Entry 6V1T (electron microscopy, 3.39 A resolution); this record covers chains w and y of the 60 polymer chains in the assembly.

== Chain w (and y) ==
Molecule: Capsid protein VP1
Organism: Adeno-associated virus
Notes: chain y of this document is another copy of the same molecule, construct and numbering; everything in this record applies to it too
Reference sequence: B4Y886 (B4Y886_9VIRU); residues 218-738 here = UniProt positions 218-738
Chain sequence (521 residues; each row starts with the number of its first residue):
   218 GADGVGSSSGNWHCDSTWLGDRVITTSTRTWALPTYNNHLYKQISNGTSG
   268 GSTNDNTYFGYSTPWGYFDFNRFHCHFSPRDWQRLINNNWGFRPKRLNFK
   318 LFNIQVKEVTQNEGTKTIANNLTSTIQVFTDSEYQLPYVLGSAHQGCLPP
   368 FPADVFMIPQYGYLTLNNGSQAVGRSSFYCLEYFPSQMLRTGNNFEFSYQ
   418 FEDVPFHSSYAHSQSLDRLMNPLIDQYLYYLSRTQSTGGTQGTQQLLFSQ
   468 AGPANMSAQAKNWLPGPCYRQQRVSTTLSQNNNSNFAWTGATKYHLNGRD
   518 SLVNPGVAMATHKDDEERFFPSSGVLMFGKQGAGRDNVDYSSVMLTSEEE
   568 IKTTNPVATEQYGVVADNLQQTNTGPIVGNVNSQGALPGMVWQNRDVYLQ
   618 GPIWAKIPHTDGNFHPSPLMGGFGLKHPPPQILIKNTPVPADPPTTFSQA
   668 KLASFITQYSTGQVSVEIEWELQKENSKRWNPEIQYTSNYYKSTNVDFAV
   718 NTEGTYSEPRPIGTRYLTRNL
Differences from the reference sequence: conflict Asn315 (Ser in B4Y886), Gln417 (Thr in B4Y886)
What the authors report for this chain:
  - specificity-determining residues: Ser269, Asn472 (proposed by the authors, not directly observed)

== Interface between chain w and chain y ==
Residue-residue contacts (215; chain w residue first):
  Ile261(w) with Pro439(y), hydrophobic
  Asp272(w) with Arg435(y), hydrogen bond (backbone-side chain); Ser474(y)
  Asn273(w) with Ala471(y); Asn472(y), hydrogen bond; Met473(y), hydrogen bond (side chain-backbone); Ser474(y), hydrogen bond (side chain-backbone)
  Thr274(w) with Arg435(y), hydrogen bond (backbone-side chain); Met473(y)
  Tyr275(w) with Met473(y), hydrophobic
  Ser279(w) with Leu440(y)
  Tyr284(w) with Asn438(y), hydrogen bond
  Arg289(w) with Tyr444(y)
  Glu350(w) with Asn693(y), hydrogen bond
  Gln352(w) with Asn693(y); Lys695(y); Asn737(y)
  Leu353(w) with Asn737(y)
  Pro354(w) with Gln431(y)
  Val356(w) with Met437(y); Asn438(y)
  Gly358(w) with Asn479(y), hydrogen bond (backbone-side chain)
  Ser359(w) with Leu436(y); Met437(y); Gln443(y), hydrogen bond (backbone-side chain)
  Ala360(w) with Gln443(y); Tyr444(y), hydrogen bond (backbone-backbone)
  His361(w) with Met437(y); Asn438(y), hydrogen bond (side chain-backbone); Ile441(y), hydrogen bond (side chain-backbone); Asp442(y), hydrogen bond (side chain-backbone); Gln443(y); Tyr444(y)
  Gln362(w) with Ile441(y); Asp442(y), hydrogen bond (backbone-backbone); Gln467(y)
  Gln377(w) with Asn438(y); Leu440(y)
  Tyr378(w) with Leu440(y)
  Gly379(w) with Asn438(y); Pro439(y)
  Tyr380(w) with Pro439(y)
  Leu381(w) with Gln431(y), hydrogen bond (backbone-side chain); Arg435(y); Met437(y), hydrophobic; Pro439(y), hydrophobic
  Thr382(w) with Ser430(y)
  Leu383(w) with His429(y); Ser430(y), hydrogen bond (backbone-backbone); Ser432(y)
  Asn385(w) with Asp531(y); Asp532(y)
  Gly391(w) with Arg696(y)
  Arg392(w) with Ala428(y); Glu567(y), salt bridge; Arg696(y); Ile701(y)
  Ser393(w) with Arg696(y), hydrogen bond (backbone-side chain); Asn698(y), hydrogen bond (backbone-side chain)
  Ser394(w) with Ser430(y); Arg696(y), hydrogen bond; Thr735(y)
  Phe395(w) with Arg696(y); Trp697(y), hydrogen bond (backbone-backbone); Asn698(y)
  Tyr396(w) with Arg696(y); Asn737(y), hydrogen bond
  Tyr400(w) with Lys695(y); Trp697(y), hydrophobic
  Phe401(w) with Lys695(y)
  Pro484(w) with Pro605(y)
  Tyr486(w) with Val582(y), hydrophobic; Gln601(y)
  Arg487(w) with Ala583(y), hydrogen bond (side chain-backbone)
  Gln489(w) with Ala583(y); Gln587(y); Pro593(y)
  Arg490(w) with Leu586(y); Gln587(y), hydrogen bond (backbone-side chain)
  Val491(w) with Leu463(y), hydrophobic; Gln587(y)
  Leu495(w) with Gln461(y), hydrogen bond (backbone-side chain); Gln462(y); Leu463(y), hydrophobic
  Ser496(w) with Gln461(y); Thr589(y)
  Gln497(w) with Thr589(y), hydrogen bond (backbone-backbone)
  Asn498(w) with Gln587(y), hydrogen bond; Thr589(y)
  Asn499(w) with Gln461(y); Gln588(y), hydrogen bond (side chain-backbone); Thr589(y); Thr591(y); Gly592(y)
  Asn500(w) with Gly459(y); Thr460(y); Gln461(y)
  Ser501(w) with Thr451(y); Gln452(y)
  Asn502(w) with Arg450(y); Thr451(y), hydrogen bond (side chain-backbone); Gln452(y), hydrogen bond (backbone-side chain)
  Phe503(w) with Thr451(y); Gln587(y); Pro593(y), hydrophobic
  Ala504(w) with Leu448(y); Ser449(y); Arg450(y); Thr451(y)
  Trp505(w) with Ser474(y)
  Gly507(w) with Val595(y)
  Thr509(w) with Val581(y); Val582(y)
  Lys510(w) with Gly580(y); Val581(y), hydrogen bond (backbone-backbone)
  Tyr511(w) with Asp434(y); Lys478(y); Pro482(y), hydrophobic; Tyr579(y); Gly580(y)
  His512(w) with Glu577(y), salt bridge; Gln578(y); Tyr579(y), hydrogen bond (backbone-backbone); Gly580(y)
  Leu513(w) with Lys569(y); Thr570(y); Asn572(y); Pro573(y), hydrophobic
  Asn514(w) with Asp531(y); Lys569(y)
  Arg516(w) with Ser432(y), hydrogen bond; Asp434(y), salt bridge; Arg435(y)
  Asp517(w) with Ser474(y)
  Ser518(w) with Ser474(y); Lys478(y), hydrogen bond
  Leu519(w) with Ser474(y)
  Asn521(w) with Ala475(y); Ala477(y); Lys478(y), hydrogen bond (backbone-backbone)
  Pro522(w) with Lys478(y)
  Val524(w) with Pro605(y)
  Phe537(w) with Leu463(y), hydrophobic
  Leu543(w) with Leu445(y), hydrophobic
  Met544(w) with Leu445(y); Tyr446(y), hydrogen bond (backbone-backbone); Phe465(y), hydrophobic
  Phe545(w) with Tyr444(y), hydrophobic; Leu445(y), hydrophobic; Tyr446(y)
  Gly546(w) with Tyr446(y)
  Ala550(w) with Tyr446(y)
  Gly551(w) with Tyr446(y)
  Arg552(w) with Asp442(y), salt bridge; Ser466(y); Gln467(y), hydrogen bond (backbone-backbone); Gly469(y)
  Asp553(w) with Phe465(y); Ser466(y)
  Asn554(w) with Ser449(y); Leu464(y); Phe465(y), hydrogen bond (backbone-backbone); Ser466(y), hydrogen bond (backbone-side chain)
  Val555(w) with Tyr446(y), hydrophobic; Leu464(y); Phe465(y), hydrogen bond (backbone-backbone)
  Asp556(w) with Gln462(y)
  Tyr557(w) with Leu463(y); Phe465(y), hydrophobic
  Val560(w) with Phe465(y), hydrophobic
  Asn599(w) with Ala583(y), hydrogen bond (side chain-backbone); Asp584(y), hydrogen bond
  Ser600(w) with Gln601(y), hydrogen bond
  Gly602(w) with Gly602(y); Ala603(y); Leu604(y)
  Ala603(w) with Ala603(y), hydrogen bond (backbone-backbone)
  Trp609(w) with Pro605(y), hydrophobic
  Pro619(w) with Tyr444(y)
  Ala622(w) with Asn479(y)
  Lys623(w) with Trp480(y)
  Ile624(w) with Trp480(y), hydrophobic
  Pro625(w) with Trp480(y); Leu738(y)
  His626(w) with Tyr427(y); His429(y); Arg736(y), hydrogen bond; Leu738(y), hydrogen bond (backbone-backbone)
  Thr627(w) with His429(y); Val608(y)
  Asp628(w) with Phe423(y); Ser425(y), hydrogen bond; Trp609(y); Asn611(y); His632(y)
  Gly629(w) with Met607(y); Val608(y); Trp609(y), hydrogen bond (backbone-backbone); His632(y)
  Asn630(w) with Met607(y); Val608(y); Trp609(y)
  Phe631(w) with Leu604(y); Pro605(y); Gly606(y), hydrogen bond (backbone-backbone); Met607(y), hydrogen bond (backbone-backbone); Phe631(y), hydrophobic
  His632(w) with Gly606(y)
  Pro633(w) with Trp480(y), hydrophobic
  Pro635(w) with Asn479(y)
  Leu636(w) with Lys478(y); Asn479(y), hydrogen bond (backbone-backbone); Leu481(y), hydrophobic
  Met637(w) with Ala477(y), hydrophobic; Asn479(y)
Also at the interface, not in a pair above, chain w (112 interface residues in all): Tyr278, Pro376, Asn384, Cys397, Ser492, Ala508, Ser539, Leu562, Gln601, Gln617, Gly618, Ser634
Also at the interface, not in a pair above, chain y (103 interface residues in all): Leu433, Tyr447, Thr454, Pro470, Gln476, Lys530, Thr571, Val574, Asn585, Val598, Gln610

== Overview ==
Chain w and chain y form an interface of 112 and 103 residues respectively, with 50 hydrogen bonds and 4 salt
bridges. Among the polar pairs are Arg392(w)-Glu567(y), His512(w)-Glu577(y) and Arg516(w)-Asp434(y). From the
paper: specificity determinants Ser269(w) and Asn472(w).
Both chains are Capsid protein VP1 (Adeno-associated virus). Entry 6V1T (Empty AAVrh.39 particle) was
determined by electron microscopy together with 6O9R, 6V10, 6V12, 6V1G and 6V1Z from the same study.
